8Q3K - chains B and D of the 8 polymer chains in the assembly; structure by electron microscopy, 2.92 A resolution.

== Chain B ==
Name: DNA-directed RNA polymerase RPB2 homolog
From: African swine fever virus BA71V
Reference sequence: P42487 (RPB2_ASFB7); residue numbers follow UniProt; this construct covers 1-1242
Chain sequence (1243 residues; each row starts with the number of its first residue; numbering starts at 0):
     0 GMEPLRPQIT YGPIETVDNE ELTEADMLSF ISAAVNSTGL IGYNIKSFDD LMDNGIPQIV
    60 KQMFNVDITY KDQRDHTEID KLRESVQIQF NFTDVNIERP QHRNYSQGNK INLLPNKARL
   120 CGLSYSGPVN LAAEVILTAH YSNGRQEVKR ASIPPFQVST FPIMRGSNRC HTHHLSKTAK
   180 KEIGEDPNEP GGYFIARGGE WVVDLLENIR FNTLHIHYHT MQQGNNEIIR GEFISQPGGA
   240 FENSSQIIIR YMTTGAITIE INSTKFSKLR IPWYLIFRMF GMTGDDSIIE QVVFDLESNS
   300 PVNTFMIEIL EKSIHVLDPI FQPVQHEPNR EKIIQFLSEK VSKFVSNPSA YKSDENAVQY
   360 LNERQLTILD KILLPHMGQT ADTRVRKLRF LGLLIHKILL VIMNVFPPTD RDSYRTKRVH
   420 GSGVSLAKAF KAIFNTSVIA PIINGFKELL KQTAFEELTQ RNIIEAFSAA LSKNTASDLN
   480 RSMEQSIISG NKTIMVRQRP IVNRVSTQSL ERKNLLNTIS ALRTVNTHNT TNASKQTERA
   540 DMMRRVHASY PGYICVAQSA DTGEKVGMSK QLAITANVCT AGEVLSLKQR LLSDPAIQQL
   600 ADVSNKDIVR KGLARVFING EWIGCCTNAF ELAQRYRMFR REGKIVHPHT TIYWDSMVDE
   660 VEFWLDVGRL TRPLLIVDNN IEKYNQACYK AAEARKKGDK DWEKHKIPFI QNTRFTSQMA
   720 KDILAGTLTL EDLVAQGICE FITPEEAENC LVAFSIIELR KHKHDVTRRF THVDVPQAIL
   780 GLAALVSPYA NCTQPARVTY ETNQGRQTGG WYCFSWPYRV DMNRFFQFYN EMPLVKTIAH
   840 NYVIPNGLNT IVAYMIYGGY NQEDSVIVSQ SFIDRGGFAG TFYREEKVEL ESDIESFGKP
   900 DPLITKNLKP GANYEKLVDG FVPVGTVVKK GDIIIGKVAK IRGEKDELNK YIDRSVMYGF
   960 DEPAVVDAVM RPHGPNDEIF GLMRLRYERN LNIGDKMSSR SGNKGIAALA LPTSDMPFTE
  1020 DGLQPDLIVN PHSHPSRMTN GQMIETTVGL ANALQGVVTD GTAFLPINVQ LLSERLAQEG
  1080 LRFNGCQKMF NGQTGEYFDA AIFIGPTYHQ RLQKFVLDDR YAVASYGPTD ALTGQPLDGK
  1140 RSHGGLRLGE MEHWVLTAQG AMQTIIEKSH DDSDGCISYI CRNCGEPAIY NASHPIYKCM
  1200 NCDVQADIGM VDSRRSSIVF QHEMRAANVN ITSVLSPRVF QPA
Disordered / not traced: 0-6, 62-92, 101-109, 130-159, 341-354, 443-473, 489-512, 802-819, 889-919, 937-953, 969-979
Differences from the reference sequence: expression tag (0)
Ion coordination: Zn2+: Cys1180, Cys1183, Cys1198, Cys1201

== Chain D ==
Name: DNA-directed RNA polymerase RPB7 homolog
From: African swine fever virus BA71V
Reference sequence: Q89907 (RPB7_ASFB7); numbering as in UniProt (aligned over 1-339)
Chain sequence (339 residues; row label = number of the first residue in the row):
     1 MIDQKIFETT LNIDDPTNFC TNVEAHLLKE LENIYVGKCF KNSFILNITG VIQRSPCFIM
    61 RTNNSGRGYM HVRFSAVVSY LNAFDLIAAV KIIKNDSNII LGESLLTEPV TIVIPSSESQ
   121 NNVAEVGQIV PVQLANSSVY YIPGRQQASA TGSIFIPKHT FSVYHVQEEL TQEQALNLTK
   181 LVNIIEMLLE SRSKKDFKQI CFFEKLYYTY SISSDEILDL KIWKGPKGKE MSRLKPCNVL
   241 SFLYDALKNK SSSLGFWARP PNLLKSSPLA YQQDQNSFNA TELPIICSAE VMFVTLLKEI
   301 INYLQFMNDL CDTFNNEQLI KRHENIWMLI EQRKIGHDF
Disordered / not traced: 336-339

== How chain B and chain D interact ==
Contacting residue pairs (33):
  Gln1162(B) with Asn64(D), hydrogen bond (backbone-side chain)
  Ile1165(B) with Arg61(D); Thr62(D); Asn64(D)
  Glu1166(B) with Asn64(D)
  Tyr1196(B) with Pro143(D)
  Asp1202(B) with Pro143(D)
  Val1203(B) with Asn42(D); Tyr141(D)
  Gln1204(B) with Lys41(D), hydrogen bond (backbone-side chain)
  Ala1205(B) with Phe40(D)
  Asp1206(B) with Lys41(D)
  Met1209(B) with Asn12(D); Arg67(D)
  Asp1211(B) with Thr62(D), hydrogen bond; Asn63(D), hydrogen bond
  Arg1237(B) with Glu8(D); Thr9(D); Thr10(D), hydrogen bond; His71(D)
  Val1238(B) with Ser55(D); Phe58(D), hydrophobic; His71(D)
  Phe1239(B) with Glu8(D); Gln53(D); Arg54(D); His71(D); Val72(D); Arg73(D)
  Gln1240(B) with Gln53(D), hydrogen bond (backbone-side chain); Arg54(D), hydrogen bond (backbone-backbone); Pro56(D)
  Pro1241(B) with Gln53(D), hydrogen bond (backbone-side chain)
Also at the interface, not in a pair above, chain B (18 interface residues in all): Asp1170, Ala1242
Also at the interface, not in a pair above, chain D (23 interface residues in all): Met60

== Overview ==
18 residues of chain B face 23 of chain D across their interface; the contacts include 8 hydrogen bonds. Polar
pairs include Gln1162(B)-Asn64(D), Gln1204(B)-Lys41(D) and Asp1211(B)-Thr62(D). Cys1180(B), Cys1183(B),
Cys1198(B) and Cys1201(B) coordinate Zn2+.
Chain B is DNA-directed RNA polymerase RPB2 homolog and chain D is DNA-directed RNA polymerase RPB7 homolog,
both from African swine fever virus BA71V; the structure, The open state of the ASFV apo-RNA polymerase, was
determined by electron microscopy, deposited together with 8Q3B.
